PDB entry 9JHS | electron microscopy, 5.02 A resolution (low resolution: residue-level contacts below are approximate; hydrogen-bond / salt-bridge calls are withheld) | chains F and G of the 4 polymer chains in the assembly

[Chain F]
Molecule: Insulin receptor
Organism: Homo sapiens
Notes: EC 2.7.10.1
UniProtKB: P06213 (INSR_HUMAN); the construct has insertions or renumbered stretches relative to UniProt, so the offset changes along the chain: 1-649 = UniProt 28-676; 756-907 = UniProt 795-946
Sequence (919 residues; row label = number of the first residue in the row; note: 106 numbers in that range are skipped by the numbering (no residue carries them; nothing is unmodelled there); a row labelled like 649A-649Z holds insertion residues (649A, then the next letters in order)):
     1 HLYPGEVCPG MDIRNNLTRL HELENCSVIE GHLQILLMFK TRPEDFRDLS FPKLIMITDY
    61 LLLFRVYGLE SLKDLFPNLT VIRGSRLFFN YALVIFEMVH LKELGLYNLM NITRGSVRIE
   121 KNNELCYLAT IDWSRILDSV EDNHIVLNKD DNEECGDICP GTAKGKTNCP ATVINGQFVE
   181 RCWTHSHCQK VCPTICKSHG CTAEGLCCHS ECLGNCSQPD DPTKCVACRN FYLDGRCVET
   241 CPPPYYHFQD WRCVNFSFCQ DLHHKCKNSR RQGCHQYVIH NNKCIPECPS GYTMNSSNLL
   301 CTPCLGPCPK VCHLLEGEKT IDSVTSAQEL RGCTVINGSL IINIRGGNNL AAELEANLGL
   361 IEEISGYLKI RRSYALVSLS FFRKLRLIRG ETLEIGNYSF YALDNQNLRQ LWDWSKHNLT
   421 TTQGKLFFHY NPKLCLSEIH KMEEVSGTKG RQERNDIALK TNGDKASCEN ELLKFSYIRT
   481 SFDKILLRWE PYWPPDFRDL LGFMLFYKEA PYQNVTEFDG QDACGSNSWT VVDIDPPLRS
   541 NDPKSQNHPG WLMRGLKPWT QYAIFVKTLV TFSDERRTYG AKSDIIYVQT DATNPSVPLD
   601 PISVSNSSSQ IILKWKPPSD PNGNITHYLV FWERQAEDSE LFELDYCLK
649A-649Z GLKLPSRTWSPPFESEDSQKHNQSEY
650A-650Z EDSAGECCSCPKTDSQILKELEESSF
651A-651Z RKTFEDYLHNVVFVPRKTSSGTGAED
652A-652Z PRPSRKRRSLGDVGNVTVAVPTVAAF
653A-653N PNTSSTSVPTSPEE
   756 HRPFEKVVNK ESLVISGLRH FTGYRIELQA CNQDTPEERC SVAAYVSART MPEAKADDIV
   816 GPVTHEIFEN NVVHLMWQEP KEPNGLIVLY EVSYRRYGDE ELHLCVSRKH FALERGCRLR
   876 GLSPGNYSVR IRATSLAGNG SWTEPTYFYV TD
Disordered / not traced: 161-168, 649A-649Z, 650A-650Z, 651A-651Z, 652A-652Z, 653A-653N
Differences from the reference sequence: conflict His144 (Tyr171 in P06213), Thr421 (Ile448 in P06213), Lys465 (Gln492 in P06213)
Cystine bridges: Cys8-Cys26, Cys126-Cys155, Cys159-Cys182, Cys169-Cys188, Cys192-Cys201, Cys196-Cys207, Cys208-Cys216, Cys212-Cys225, Cys228-Cys237, Cys241-Cys253, Cys259-Cys284, Cys266-Cys274, Cys288-Cys301, Cys304-Cys308, Cys312-Cys333, Cys435-Cys468, Cys647-Cys860, Cys786-Cys795

[Chain G]
Molecule: 24-nt DNA strand
Sequence (24 nucleotides; numbered 1 to 24; the number before each row is that of its first residue):
     1 CXXXAXGXAX GXGXCXAGXX CXGX
Modified positions: AF2 (2'-deoxy-2'-fluoroadenosine 5'-(dihydrogen phosphate)) at position 2, DUZ (5-(benzylcarbamoyl)-2'-deoxyuridine 5'-(dihydrogen phosphate)) at position 3, DUZ (5-(benzylcarbamoyl)-2'-deoxyuridine 5'-(dihydrogen phosphate)) at position 4, CFZ (2'-deoxy-2'-fluorocytidine 5'-(dihydrogen phosphate)) at position 6, CFZ (2'-deoxy-2'-fluorocytidine 5'-(dihydrogen phosphate)) at position 8, 85Y (2'-deoxy-5-{[(naphthalen-2-yl)methyl]carbamoyl}uridine 5'-(dihydrogen phosphate)) at position 10, OMG (o2'-methylguanosine-5'-monophosphate) at position 11, AF2 (2'-deoxy-2'-fluoroadenosine 5'-(dihydrogen phosphate)) at position 12, OMG (o2'-methylguanosine-5'-monophosphate) at position 13, DUZ (5-(benzylcarbamoyl)-2'-deoxyuridine 5'-(dihydrogen phosphate)) at position 14, 85Y (2'-deoxy-5-{[(naphthalen-2-yl)methyl]carbamoyl}uridine 5'-(dihydrogen phosphate)) at position 16, AF2 (2'-deoxy-2'-fluoroadenosine 5'-(dihydrogen phosphate)) at position 19, 85Y (2'-deoxy-5-{[(naphthalen-2-yl)methyl]carbamoyl}uridine 5'-(dihydrogen phosphate)) at position 20, OMC (o2'-methylycytidine-5'-monophosphate) at position 21, CFZ (2'-deoxy-2'-fluorocytidine 5'-(dihydrogen phosphate)) at position 22, DUZ (5-(benzylcarbamoyl)-2'-deoxyuridine 5'-(dihydrogen phosphate)) at position 24

[Interface between chain F and chain G]
Contacting residue pairs (13):
  Arg14(F) - 85Y_16(G)
  Arg14(F) - DA17(G)
  Gln34(F) - 85Y_16(G)
  Leu36(F) - 85Y_16(G)
  Leu37(F) - DA9(G)
  Phe39(F) - CFZ_8(G)
  Lys40(F) - CFZ_8(G)
  Arg65(F) - DA9(G)
  Tyr67(F) - CFZ_8(G)
  Tyr67(F) - DA9(G)
  Phe88(F) - DC15(G)
  Phe89(F) - DC15(G)
  Phe96(F) - 85Y_16(G)
Other interface residues (no listed pair), chain F (12 interface residues in all): Asn90
Other interface residues (no listed pair), chain G (6 interface residues in all): 85Y_10

[Overview]
Chain F and chain G form an interface of 12 and 6 residues respectively.
Chain F is Insulin receptor (Homo sapiens) and chain G is a 24-nt DNA strand; the structure, Human insulin
receptor bound with A62-dimer, arrowhead conformation, was determined by electron microscopy, deposited
together with 9JF9 and 9JFD.
